Entry 3Q1Q (X-ray diffraction, 3.80 A resolution); this record covers chains B and A of the 3 polymer chains in the assembly.

# Chain B
Molecule: RNase P RNA
Sequence (347 nucleotides; each row starts with the number of its first residue):
     1 GGAGAGGAGC AGGCGGUCGC GGGGGCGCAC ACCUGCGCUU CCCGAGGAAA GUCCGGACUC
    61 UGGAGCGGGG UGCCGGGUAA CGCCCGGGAG GGGUGACCCU CGGACAGGGC CAUAGAGAAG
   121 AAGACCGCCC GGGGGGAAAC UUCCGGGCAA GGGUGGAACG GUGGGGUAAG AGCCCACCAG
   181 CGUCGGGGCA ACCCGGCGGC UUGGCAACCC CCACCUGGAG CAAGGCCAAG CAGGGGGUUG
   241 GGUCGCUCCC CCUAUUCCCC CGGGUUGGCC GCUUGAGGUG UGCGGUAACG CACACCCCAG
   301 AUUGAUGACC GCCCACGACA GAAUCCGGCU UAUGCUCCUC UCCCGUG
Ion coordination: Mg2+ site 1: A50, U52 (shared with 1 residue of chain C); Mg2+ site 2 near A150 (its only coordinating residue here)
From the paper describing this entry:
  - Mg2+ coordination: A50, U52
  - conformationally variable residues: U52
  - binding site for TRNA (phe): U52

# Chain A
Molecule: Ribonuclease P protein component
Organism: Thermotoga maritima
Notes: EC 3.1.26.5
UniProt: Q9X1H4 (RNPA_THEMA); residue numbers follow UniProt; this construct covers 3-117
Sequence (118 residues; numbered 0 to 117; the number before each row is that of its first residue; numbering starts at 0):
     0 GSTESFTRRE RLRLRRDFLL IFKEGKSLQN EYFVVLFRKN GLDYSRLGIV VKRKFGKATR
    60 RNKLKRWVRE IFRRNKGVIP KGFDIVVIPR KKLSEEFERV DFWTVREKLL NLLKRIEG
Not modelled in the structure: 0-5
Differences from the reference sequence: expression tag (0-2)

# How chain B and chain A interact
Residue-residue contacts (39; chain B residue first):
  C18(B) with Arg-73(A), hydrogen bond to the base
  G19(B) with Arg-72(A), salt bridge to the phosphate
  C20(B) with Thr-6(A), hydrogen bond to the phosphate; Arg-72(A), salt bridge to the phosphate
  G21(B) with Thr-6(A), phosphate contact; Arg-7(A), hydrogen bond to the phosphate
  G22(B) with Arg-7(A), salt bridge to the phosphate
  G37(B) with Arg-8(A), salt bridge to the phosphate
  A45(B) with Arg-65(A), base contact
  U266(B) with Arg-15(A), salt bridge to the phosphate
  G267(B) with Arg-12(A), salt bridge to the phosphate; Arg-15(A), phosphate contact
  A301(B) with Arg-7(A), hydrogen bond to the phosphate
  U302(B) with Arg-7(A), salt bridge to the phosphate; Arg-10(A), salt bridge to the phosphate; Arg-14(A), sugar contact
  U303(B) with Leu-13(A), sugar contact; Arg-14(A), salt bridge to the phosphate
  G304(B) with Arg-10(A), salt bridge to the phosphate; Lys-64(A), sugar contact
  A305(B) with Lys-64(A), salt bridge to the phosphate; Arg-68(A), sugar contact
  U306(B) with Arg-65(A), salt bridge to the phosphate; Arg-68(A), salt bridge to the phosphate
  G307(B) with Lys-62(A), hydrogen bond to the phosphate; Arg-65(A), salt bridge to the phosphate; Trp-66(A), phosphate contact; Glu-69(A), hydrogen bond to the base; Arg-73(A), base contact
  A308(B) with Lys-62(A), salt bridge to the phosphate; Trp-66(A), hydrogen bond to the phosphate; Arg-73(A), base contact
  A320(B) with Thr-58(A), base contact
  G321(B) with Lys-56(A), phosphate contact; Ala-57(A), sugar contact; Thr-58(A), hydrogen bond to the phosphate; Asn-61(A), base contact; Arg-65(A), hydrogen bond to the base
  A322(B) with Ala-57(A), phosphate contact
Also at the interface, not in a pair above, chain B (22 interface residues in all): G268, C309
Also at the interface, not in a pair above, chain A (25 interface residues in all): Leu-11, Ile-48, Val-49, Phe-101, Trp-102
The authors on this interface:
  - interface residues, chain B: A45(B)

# Summary
22 residues of chain B face 25 of chain A across their interface, with 9 hydrogen bonds and 15 salt bridges.
Among the polar pairs are C18(B)/Arg-73(A), G307(B)/Glu-69(A) and G321(B)/Arg-65(A). The Mg2+ site 1 is built
by A50(B) and U52(B). The paper reports a binding site for TRNA (phe) at U52(B); the interface residue A45(B).
Here chain B is RNase P RNA and chain A is Ribonuclease P protein component (Thermotoga maritima). Entry 3Q1Q
(Structure of a Bacterial Ribonuclease P Holoenzyme in Complex with tRNA) was determined by X-ray diffraction
(same publication as 3Q1R).
